Entry 5L5Z (X-ray diffraction, 2.70 A resolution); this record covers chains L and M of the 28 polymer chains in the assembly.

# Chain L
Molecule: Proteasome subunit beta type-6, Proteasome subunit beta type-1
Organism: Saccharomyces cerevisiae (strain ATCC 204508 / S288c)
Notes: EC 3.4.25.1
UniProtKB: chimeric construct of P23724, P20618: residues 1-96 from P23724 (PSB6_YEAST) positions 20-115 (UniProt number = residue number + 19); residues 97-111 from P20618 positions 124-138 (UniProt number = residue number + 27); residues 112-117 from P23724 (PSB6_YEAST) positions 131-136 (UniProt number = residue number + 19); residues 118-133 from P20618 positions 145-160 (UniProt number = residue number + 27); residues 134-222 from P23724 (PSB6_YEAST) positions 153-241 (UniProt number = residue number + 19)
Sequence (222 residues; numbered 1 to 222; the number before each row is that of its first residue):
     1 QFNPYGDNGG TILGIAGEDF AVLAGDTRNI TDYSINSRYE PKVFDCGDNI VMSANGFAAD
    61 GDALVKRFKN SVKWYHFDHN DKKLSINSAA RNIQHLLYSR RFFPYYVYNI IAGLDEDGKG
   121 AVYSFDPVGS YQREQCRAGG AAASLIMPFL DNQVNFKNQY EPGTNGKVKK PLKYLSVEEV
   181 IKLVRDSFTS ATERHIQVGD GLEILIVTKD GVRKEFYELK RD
Metal / ion sites: Mg2+: Asp222 (shared with 3 residues of chain V)

# Chain M
Molecule: Proteasome subunit beta type-7
Organism: Saccharomyces cerevisiae (strain ATCC 204508 / S288c)
Notes: EC 3.4.25.1
UniProtKB: P30657 (PSB7_YEAST); residues -12 to 233 here correspond to UniProt positions 21-266 (UniProt number = residue number + 33)
Sequence (246 residues; row label = number of the first residue in the row; numbers below 1 keep their minus sign (Thr-12 is residue -12)):
   -12 TQIANAGASP MVNTQQPIVT GTSVISMKYD NGVIIAADNL GSYGSLLRFN GVERLIPVGD
    48 NTVVGISGDI SDMQHIERLL KDLVTENAYD NPLADAEEAL EPSYIFEYLA TVMYQRRSKM
   108 NPLWNAIIVA GVQSNGDQFL RYVNLLGVTY SSPTLATGFG AHMANPLLRK VVDRESDIPK
   168 TTVQVAEEAI VNAMRVLYYR DARSSRNFSL AIIDKNTGLT FKKNLQVENM KWDFAKDIKG
   228 YGTQKI
Unresolved in the structure: -12 to 0

# How chain L and chain M interact
Residue-residue contacts (41; chain L residue first):
  Gln1(L) with Thr1(M), hydrogen bond
  Phe2(L) with Thr1(M); Arg104(M); Met107(M); Pro109(M), hydrophobic; Trp111(M), hydrophobic; Leu132(M), hydrophobic; Leu133(M), hydrophobic
  Asn3(L) with Leu133(M)
  Pro4(L) with Arg104(M), hydrogen bond (backbone-side chain); Met107(M), hydrophobic; Leu133(M)
  Tyr5(L) with Arg104(M)
  Asn8(L) with Val135(M)
  Asn29(L) with Tyr137(M)
  Ser34(L) with His149(M), hydrogen bond
  Ile35(L) with Arg156(M), hydrogen bond (backbone-side chain)
  Asn36(L) with Tyr137(M); Ser139(M); Arg156(M)
  Ser37(L) with Ser138(M), hydrogen bond (side chain-backbone)
  Glu40(L) with Arg128(M), salt bridge; Tyr137(M); Ser138(M), hydrogen bond (side chain-backbone)
  Phe57(L) with Arg104(M); Leu133(M); Val135(M), hydrophobic
  Ala59(L) with Tyr101(M); Leu133(M); Gly134(M); Val135(M)
  Asp60(L) with Tyr101(M), hydrogen bond; Arg104(M), salt bridge
  Asp62(L) with Thr136(M), hydrogen bond
  Ala63(L) with Tyr101(M), hydrophobic
  Lys66(L) with Glu94(M), salt bridge
  Phe103(L) with Ser105(M)
  Tyr105(L) with Tyr101(M)
  Glu218(L) with Arg161(M), salt bridge
  Arg221(L) with Asp160(M), salt bridge; Arg161(M)
Other interface residues (no listed pair), chain L (25 interface residues in all): Arg38, Tyr39, Arg100
Other interface residues (no listed pair), chain M (22 interface residues in all): Leu142

# Overview
25 residues of chain L and 22 residues of chain M are in contact; the contacts include 8 hydrogen bonds and 5
salt bridges. Among the polar pairs are Glu40(L)-Arg128(M), Asp60(L)-Arg104(M) and Lys66(L)-Glu94(M).
Here chain L is Proteasome subunit beta type-6, Proteasome subunit beta type-1 and chain M is Proteasome
subunit beta type-7, both from Saccharomyces cerevisiae (strain ATCC 204508 / S288c). Entry 5L5Z (Yeast 20S
proteasome with human beta5c (1-138) and human beta6 (97-111; 118-133) in complex with bortezomib) was
determined by X-ray diffraction, deposited together with 5L52, 5L54, 5L55, 5L5A, 5L5B, 5L5D and 30 further
entries.
